PDB entry 9ATP | electron microscopy, 3.50 A resolution | chains A and D of the 6 polymer chains in the assembly

[Chain A]
Molecule: Spike glycoprotein
Source organism: Severe acute respiratory syndrome coronavirus 2
UniProtKB: P0DTC2 (SPIKE_SARS2); aligned to UniProt positions 14-1207 over residues 14-1207 (the alignment contains insertions or deletions, so no single offset holds)
Chain sequence (1230 residues; each row starts with the number of its first residue):
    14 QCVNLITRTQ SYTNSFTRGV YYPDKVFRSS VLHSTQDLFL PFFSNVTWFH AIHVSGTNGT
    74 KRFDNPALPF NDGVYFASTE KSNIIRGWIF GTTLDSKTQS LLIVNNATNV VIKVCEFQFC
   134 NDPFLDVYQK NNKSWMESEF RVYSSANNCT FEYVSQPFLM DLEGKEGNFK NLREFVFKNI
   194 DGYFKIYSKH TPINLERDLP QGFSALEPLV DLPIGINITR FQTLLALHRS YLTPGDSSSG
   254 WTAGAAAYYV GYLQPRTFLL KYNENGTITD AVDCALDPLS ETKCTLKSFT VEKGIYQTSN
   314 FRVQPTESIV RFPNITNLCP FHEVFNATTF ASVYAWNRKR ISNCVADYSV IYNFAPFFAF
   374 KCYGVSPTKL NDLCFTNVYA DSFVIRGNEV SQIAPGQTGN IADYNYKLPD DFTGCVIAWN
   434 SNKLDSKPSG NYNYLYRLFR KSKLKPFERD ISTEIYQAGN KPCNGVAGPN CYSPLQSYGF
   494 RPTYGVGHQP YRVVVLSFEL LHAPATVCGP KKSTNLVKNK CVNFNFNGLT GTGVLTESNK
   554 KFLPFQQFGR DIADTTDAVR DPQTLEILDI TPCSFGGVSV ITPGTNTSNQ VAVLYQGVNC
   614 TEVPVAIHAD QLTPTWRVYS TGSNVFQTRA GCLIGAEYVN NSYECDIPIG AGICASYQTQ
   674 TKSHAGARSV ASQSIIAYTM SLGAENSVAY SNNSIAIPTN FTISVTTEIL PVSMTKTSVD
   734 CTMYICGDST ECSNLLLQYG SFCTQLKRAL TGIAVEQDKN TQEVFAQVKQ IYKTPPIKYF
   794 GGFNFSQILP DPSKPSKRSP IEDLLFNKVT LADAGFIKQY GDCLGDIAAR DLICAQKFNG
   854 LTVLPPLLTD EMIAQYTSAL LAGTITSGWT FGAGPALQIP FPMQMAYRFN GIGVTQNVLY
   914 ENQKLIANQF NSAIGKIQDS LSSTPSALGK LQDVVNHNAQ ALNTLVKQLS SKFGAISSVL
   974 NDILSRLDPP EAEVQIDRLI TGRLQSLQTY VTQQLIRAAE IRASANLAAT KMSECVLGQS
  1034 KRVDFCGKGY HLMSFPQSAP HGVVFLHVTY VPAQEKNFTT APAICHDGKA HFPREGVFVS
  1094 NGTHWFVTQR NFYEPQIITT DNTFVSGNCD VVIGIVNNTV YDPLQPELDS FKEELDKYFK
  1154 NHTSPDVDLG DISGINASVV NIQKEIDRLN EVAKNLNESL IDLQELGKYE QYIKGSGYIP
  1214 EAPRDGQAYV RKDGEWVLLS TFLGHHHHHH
Disordered / not traced: 14-21, 64-80, 141-149, 174-182, 241-254, 304-320, 526-1243
Sequence notes: variant Ile19 (Thr in P0DTC2), Ser24 (Ala27 in P0DTC2), Ala80 (Val83 in P0DTC2), Asp139 (Gly142 in P0DTC2), Gln142 (His146 in P0DTC2), Glu179 (Gln183 in P0DTC2), Glu209 (Val213 in P0DTC2), His335 (Gly339 in P0DTC2), Thr342 (Arg346 in P0DTC2), Ile364 (Leu368 in P0DTC2), Phe367 (Ser371 in P0DTC2), Pro369 (Ser373 in P0DTC2), Phe371 (Ser375 in P0DTC2), Ala372 (Thr376 in P0DTC2), Asn401 (Asp405 in P0DTC2), Ser404 (Arg408 in P0DTC2), Asn413 (Lys417 in P0DTC2), Lys436 (Asn440 in P0DTC2), Pro441 (Val445 in P0DTC2), Ser442 (Gly446 in P0DTC2), Lys456 (Asn460 in P0DTC2), Asn473 (Ser477 in P0DTC2), Lys474 (Thr478 in P0DTC2), Ala480 (Glu484 in P0DTC2), Pro482 (Phe486 in P0DTC2), Ser486 (Phe490 in P0DTC2), Arg494 (Gln498 in P0DTC2), Tyr497 (Asn501 in P0DTC2), His501 (Tyr505 in P0DTC2), Gly610 (Asp614 in P0DTC2), Tyr651 (His655 in P0DTC2), Lys675 (Asn679 in P0DTC2), His677 (Pro681 in P0DTC2), Lys760 (Asn764 in P0DTC2), Tyr792 (Asp796 in P0DTC2), His950 (Gln954 in P0DTC2), Lys965 (Asn969 in P0DTC2); engineered mutation Ala678 (Arg682 in P0DTC2), Gly679 (Arg683 in P0DTC2), Pro813 (Phe817 in P0DTC2), Pro888 (Ala892 in P0DTC2), Pro895 (Ala899 in P0DTC2), Pro938 (Ala942 in P0DTC2), Pro982 (Lys986 in P0DTC2), Pro983 (Val987 in P0DTC2); expression tag (1208-1243)
Disulfides: Cys128-Cys162, Cys287-Cys297, Cys332-Cys357, Cys375-Cys428, Cys387-Cys521, Cys476-Cys484
UniProt features mapped onto this chain:
  - glycosylation (N-linked (GlcNAc...) asparagine): Asn17 (complex), Asn122 (hybrid)

[Chain D]
Molecule: Nanosota-3C
Source organism: Vicugna pacos
Chain sequence (136 residues; row label = number of the first residue in the row):
     1 QVQLQESGGG LVQAGGSLRL SCAASGSIFS PNTMGWFRQA LGKQREGVAF ISSIASTSYW
    61 LPVKGRFTIT RDNTKNTVHL QMNSLIPEDT AVYYCYAVDK SQDYWGQGTQ VTVSSGGQHH
   121 HHHHGAYPYD VPDYAS
Disordered / not traced: 116-136
Disulfides: Cys22-Cys95
From the paper describing this entry:
  - contacts within the chain: Phe50-Trp60 (pi stacking)

[How chain A and chain D interact]
Contacting residue pairs - 30 pairs, chain A then chain D:
  Thr342(A) - Gln102(D)
  Ala344(A) - Gln102(D)
  Ser345(A) - Asp103(D)
  Tyr347(A) - Tyr96(D)  hydrogen bond
  Tyr347(A) - Val98(D)
  Asn350(A) - Ser101(D)
  Asn350(A) - Gln102(D)  hydrogen bond (side chain-backbone)
  Ser442(A) - Gln44(D)
  Gly443(A) - Gln44(D)
  Tyr445(A) - Gln44(D)
  Tyr445(A) - Arg45(D)
  Asn446(A) - Arg45(D)  hydrogen bond
  Asn446(A) - Trp105(D)
  Arg462(A) - Lys100(D)
  Ile464(A) - Val98(D)  hydrophobic
  Ile464(A) - Asp99(D)
  Ile464(A) - Lys100(D)
  Thr466(A) - Thr33(D)
  Thr466(A) - Phe50(D)
  Glu467(A) - Ser52(D)
  Glu467(A) - Ile54(D)
  Ile468(A) - Ser58(D)
  Gly478(A) - Thr57(D)
  Gly478(A) - Ser58(D)
  Gly478(A) - Tyr59(D)
  Val479(A) - Lys64(D)
  Ala480(A) - Tyr59(D)
  Ala480(A) - Leu61(D)
  Gly481(A) - Leu61(D)
  Ser486(A) - Trp60(D)
Interface residues without a listed pair, chain A (22 interface residues in all): Ala348, Leu448, Ser490
Interface residues without a listed pair, chain D (23 interface residues in all): Pro31, Phe37, Ser56

[Overview]
22 residues of chain A face 23 of chain D across their interface; the contacts include 3 hydrogen bonds. Polar
contacts include Tyr347(A)-Tyr96(D), Asn350(A)-Gln102(D) and Asn446(A)-Arg45(D). The paper reports contacts
within the chain involving Phe50(D) and Trp60(D).
Here chain A is Spike glycoprotein (Severe acute respiratory syndrome coronavirus 2) and chain D is
Nanosota-3C (Vicugna pacos). Entry 9ATP (local refinement of XBB.1.5 spike/Nanosota-3C complex) was determined
by electron microscopy together with 9ATO from the same study.
